PDB entry 3QER | X-ray diffraction, 1.96 A resolution | chains A and P of the 3 polymer chains in the assembly

# Chain A
Molecule: DNA polymerase
Source organism: Enterobacteria phage RB69
Notes: EC 2.7.7.7
UniProtKB: Q38087 (DPOL_BPR69); residues 1-903 here = UniProt positions 1-903
Amino-acid sequence (903 residues; numbered 1 to 903; the number before each row is that of its first residue):
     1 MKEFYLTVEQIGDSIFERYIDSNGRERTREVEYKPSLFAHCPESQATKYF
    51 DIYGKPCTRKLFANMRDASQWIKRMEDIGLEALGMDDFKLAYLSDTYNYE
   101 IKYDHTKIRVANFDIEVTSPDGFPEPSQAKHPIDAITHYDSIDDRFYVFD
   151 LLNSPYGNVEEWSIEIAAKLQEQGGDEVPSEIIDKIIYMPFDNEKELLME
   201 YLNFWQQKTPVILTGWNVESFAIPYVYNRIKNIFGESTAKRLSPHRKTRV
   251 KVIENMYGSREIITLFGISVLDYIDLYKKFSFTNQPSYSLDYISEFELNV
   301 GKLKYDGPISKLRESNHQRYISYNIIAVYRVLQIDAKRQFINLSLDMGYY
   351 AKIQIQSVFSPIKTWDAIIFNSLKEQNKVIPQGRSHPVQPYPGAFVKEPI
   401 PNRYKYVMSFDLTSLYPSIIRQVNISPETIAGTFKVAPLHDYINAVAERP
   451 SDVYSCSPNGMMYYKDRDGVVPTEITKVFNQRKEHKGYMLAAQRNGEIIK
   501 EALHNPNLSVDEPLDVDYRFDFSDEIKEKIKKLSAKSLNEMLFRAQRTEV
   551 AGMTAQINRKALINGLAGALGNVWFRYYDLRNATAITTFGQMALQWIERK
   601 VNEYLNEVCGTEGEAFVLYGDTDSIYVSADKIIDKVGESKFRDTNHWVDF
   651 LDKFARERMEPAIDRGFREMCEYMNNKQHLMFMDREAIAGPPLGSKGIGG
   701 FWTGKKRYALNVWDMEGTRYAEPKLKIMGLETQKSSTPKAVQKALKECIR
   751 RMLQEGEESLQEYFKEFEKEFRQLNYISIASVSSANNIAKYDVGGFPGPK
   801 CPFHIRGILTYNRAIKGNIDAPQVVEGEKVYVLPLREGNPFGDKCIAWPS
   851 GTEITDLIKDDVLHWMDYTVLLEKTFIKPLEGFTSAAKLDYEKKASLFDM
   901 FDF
Differences from the reference sequence: conflict Ala-222 (Asp in Q38087), Ala-327 (Asp in Q38087); engineered mutation Ala-561 (Leu in Q38087), Gly-565 (Ser in Q38087), Ala-567 (Tyr in Q38087)
Bound ions: Ca2+ site 1 near Glu-116 (its only coordinating residue here); Ca2+ site 2: Asp-411, Leu-412, Asp-623 (together with 2'-deoxyadenosine 5'-triphosphate); Ca2+ site 3: Asp-411, Asp-623 (together with 2'-deoxyadenosine 5'-triphosphate); Ca2+ site 4: Asn-505, Asn-507, Lys-531
Small-molecule neighbours: 2'-deoxyadenosine 5'-triphosphate (DTP): Asp-411, Leu-412, Thr-413, Ser-414, Leu-415, Tyr-416, Pro-417, Arg-482, Lys-486, Lys-560, Asn-564, Thr-622, Asp-623
Curated features (UniProtKB/Swiss-Prot):
  - region: Thr-248 to Thr-264 (Beta hairpin), Lys-705 to Tyr-708 (Binding of DNA in B-conformation), Leu-897 to Phe-903 (Interaction with the polymerase clamp)
  - binding site (Mg(2+)): Asp-114, Glu-116, Asp-411, Leu-412, Asp-623
  - binding site (substrate): Ser-414 to Tyr-416, Arg-482, Lys-560
  - site: Asp-621 (Optimization of metal coordination by the polymerase active site), Lys-706 (Optimization of metal coordination by the polymerase active site), Asp-714 (Essential for viral replication)
  - mutagenesis: Leu-415 (L415A/G: Decreases base selectivity by several hundred fold; L415G/F: Increased misinsertion, increased mismatch extension and inefficient proofreading; L415M: No effect on base selectivity), Asp-621 (D621A: Drastic decrease in the efficiency of incorporation of dGMP), Lys-706 (K706A: Almost complete loss of polymerase activity), Asp-714 (D714A: Complete loss of viral replication)
From the paper describing this entry:
  - mutagenesis - L561A/S565G/Y567A (2,000 fold): increased catalytic activity on dAMP opposite dF
  - mutagenesis - Y567A: increased catalytic activity on dAMP opposite to dF
  - mutagenesis - S565G: unchanged catalytic activity on dAMP opposite dF
  - mutagenesis - L561A/Y567A, S565G/Y567A: increased catalytic activity
  - conformationally variable residues: Ala-567, Gly-568

# Chain P
Molecule: 13-nt DNA strand
Sequence (13 nucleotides; each row starts with the number of its first residue):
   103 GCGGACTGCTTAC
Modified residues: DOC (2',3'-dideoxycytidine-5'-monophosphate) at position 115

# Chain A / chain P interface
Residue-residue contacts - 22 pairs, chain A then chain P:
  Asn-284(A) with DT112(P), phosphate contact; DT113(P), hydrogen bond to the phosphate
  Asp-621(A) with DOC_115(P), phosphate contact
  Thr-622(A) with DOC_115(P), sugar contact
  Lys-706(A) with DA114(P), hydrogen bond to the base
  Tyr-708(A) with DOC_115(P), hydrogen bond to the phosphate
  Met-728(A) with DA114(P), phosphate contact; DOC_115(P), phosphate contact
  Gly-729(A) with DT113(P), phosphate contact; DA114(P), hydrogen bond to the phosphate
  Gln-733(A) with DT113(P), sugar contact; DA114(P), phosphate contact
  Lys-734(A) with DT113(P), phosphate contact
  Ser-735(A) with DT113(P), hydrogen bond to the phosphate
  Ser-783(A) with DC111(P), phosphate contact; DT112(P), phosphate contact
  Ser-784(A) with DC111(P), phosphate contact; DT112(P), hydrogen bond to the phosphate
  Asn-786(A) with DC111(P), hydrogen bond to the phosphate
  Lys-790(A) with DG110(P), salt bridge to the phosphate
  Tyr-791(A) with DG110(P), hydrogen bond to the phosphate
  His-804(A) with DC111(P), salt bridge to the phosphate
Interface residues without a listed pair, chain A (22 interface residues in all): Asp-623, Tyr-626, Ile-727, Ser-736, Val-782, Pro-802
Interface residues without a listed pair, chain P (7 interface residues in all): DT109

# Overview
22 residues of chain A and 7 residues of chain P are in contact; the contacts include 8 hydrogen bonds and 2
salt bridges. Polar contacts include Lys-706(A)/DA114(P), Asn-284(A)/DT113(P) and Tyr-708(A)/DOC_115(P). The
paper reports that L561A/Y567A and S565G/Y567A of chain A increase catalytic activity; conformational
variability at Ala-567(A) and Gly-568(A); 5 substitutions were tested in all.
Here chain A is DNA polymerase (Enterobacteria phage RB69) and chain P is a 13-nt DNA strand. Entry 3QER (RB69
DNA Polymerase (L561A/S565G/Y567A) Ternary Complex with dATP Opposite Difluorotoluene Nucleoside) was
determined by X-ray diffraction, deposited together with 3QEI and 3QES.
